Entry 5OKZ (X-ray diffraction, 3.20 A resolution); this record covers chains g and j of the 10 polymer chains in the assembly.

[Chain g]
Name: Exosome complex component RRP43
Organism: Saccharomyces cerevisiae (strain ATCC 204508 / S288c)
UniProt: P25359 (RRP43_YEAST); residue numbers follow UniProt; this construct covers 1-394
Chain sequence (394 residues; each row starts with the number of its first residue):
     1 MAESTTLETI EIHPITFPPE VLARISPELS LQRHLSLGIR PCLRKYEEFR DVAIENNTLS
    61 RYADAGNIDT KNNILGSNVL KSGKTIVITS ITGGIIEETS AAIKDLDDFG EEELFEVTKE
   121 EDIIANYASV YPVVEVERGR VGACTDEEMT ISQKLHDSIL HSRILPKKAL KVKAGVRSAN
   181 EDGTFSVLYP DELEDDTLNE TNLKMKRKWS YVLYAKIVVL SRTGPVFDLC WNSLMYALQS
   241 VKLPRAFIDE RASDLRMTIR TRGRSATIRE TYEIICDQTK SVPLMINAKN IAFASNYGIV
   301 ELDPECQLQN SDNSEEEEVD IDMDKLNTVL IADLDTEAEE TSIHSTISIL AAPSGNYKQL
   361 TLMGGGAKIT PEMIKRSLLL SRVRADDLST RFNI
Unresolved in the structure: 1-13, 102-120, 192-205, 251-254, 265-271, 307-325, 394
Sequence notes: conflict M363 (Val in P25359)
Residues lining bound ligands: Mg2+ (MG): R140, G142, A143, E148

[Chain j]
Name: Exosome complex component MTR3
Organism: Saccharomyces cerevisiae (strain ATCC 204508 / S288c)
UniProt: P48240 (MTR3_YEAST); numbering as in UniProt (aligned over 1-250)
Chain sequence (250 residues; row label = number of the first residue in the row):
     1 MNVQDRRRLL GPAAAKPMAF SNTTTHVPEK KSTDLTPKGN ESEQELSLHT GFIENCNGSA
    61 LVEARSLGHQ TSLITAVYGP RSIRGSFTSQ GTISIQLKNG LLEKYNTNEL KEVSSFLMGI
   121 FNSVVNLSRY PKSGIDIFVY LTYDKDLTNN PQDDDSQSKM TSSQISSLIP HCITSITLAL
   181 ADAGIELVDM AGAGEANGTV VSFIKNGEEI VGFWKDDGDD EDLLECLDRC KEQYNRYRDL
   241 MISCLMNQET
Unresolved in the structure: 1-4, 21-42, 148-162, 248-250
Sequence notes: conflict T161 (Met in P48240)

[How chain g and chain j interact]
Pairs across the interface (59; chain g residue first):
  T58(g) - Y143(j)
  L59(g) - L101(j)  hydrophobic
  L59(g) - T142(j)
  L59(g) - Y143(j)  hydrophobic
  R61(g) - F20(j)
  N72(g) - F20(j)
  N72(g) - L102(j)
  N73(g) - F20(j)
  K84(g) - E54(j)
  I88(g) - L101(j)  hydrophobic
  T89(g) - L101(j)
  S90(g) - L101(j)
  G93(g) - M18(j)
  G94(g) - K16(j)
  G94(g) - M18(j)
  I95(g) - A15(j)
  I95(g) - K16(j)  hydrogen bond (backbone-backbone)
  I95(g) - M18(j)  hydrophobic
  I96(g) - P12(j)  hydrophobic
  I96(g) - A14(j)
  I96(g) - A15(j)  hydrophobic
  Y131(g) - L9(j)
  Y131(g) - G11(j)
  V133(g) - R8(j)
  E137(g) - N55(j)
  E137(g) - K98(j)  salt bridge
  E137(g) - Y140(j)  hydrogen bond
  R138(g) - Y78(j)
  G139(g) - Y78(j)
  G139(g) - R81(j)  hydrogen bond (backbone-side chain)
  G139(g) - F138(j)
  V141(g) - Q96(j)
  C144(g) - R7(j)
  C144(g) - R8(j)  hydrogen bond
  M149(g) - R7(j)
  S152(g) - L9(j)
  Q153(g) - L9(j)
  H156(g) - L9(j)
  Y211(g) - M18(j)  hydrophobic
  Y214(g) - L10(j)
  Y214(g) - A15(j)
  K216(g) - N99(j)  hydrogen bond (side chain-backbone)
  K216(g) - L101(j)  hydrogen bond (side chain-backbone)
  V218(g) - L101(j)  hydrophobic
  L220(g) - I74(j)  hydrophobic
  L220(g) - Y140(j)  hydrophobic
  S221(g) - F52(j)
  S221(g) - I53(j)
  S221(g) - E54(j)  hydrogen bond (side chain-backbone)
  S221(g) - N55(j)
  R222(g) - N55(j)
  T223(g) - E54(j)
  P244(g) - M18(j)  hydrophobic
  P244(g) - F20(j)  hydrophobic
  I275(g) - A19(j)
  C276(g) - M18(j)  hydrophobic
  C276(g) - A19(j)  hydrogen bond (backbone-backbone)
  C276(g) - F20(j)
  D277(g) - F20(j)
Interface residues without a listed pair, chain g (45 interface residues in all): Y62, I74, L75, I86, P132, R140, V212, I217, Q278
Interface residues without a listed pair, chain j (29 interface residues in all): P17

[Summary]
Chain g and chain j form an interface of 45 and 29 residues respectively, with 8 hydrogen bonds and 1 salt
bridge. Among the polar pairs are E137(g)-K98(j), E137(g)-Y140(j) and G139(g)-R81(j). Ligands of chain g:
Mg2+.
Here chain g is Exosome complex component RRP43 and chain j is Exosome complex component MTR3, both from
Saccharomyces cerevisiae (strain ATCC 204508 / S288c). Entry 5OKZ (Crystal Strucrure of the Mpp6 Exosome
complex) was determined by X-ray diffraction.
